2PYO - chains J and C of the 10 polymer chains in the assembly; structure by X-ray diffraction, 2.43 A resolution.

[Chain J]
Molecule: 147-nt DNA strand
From: Homo sapiens
Sequence (147 nucleotides; each row starts with the number of its first residue; numbers below 1 keep their minus sign (DA-73 is residue -73)):
   -73 ATCAATATCC ACCTGCAGAT ACTACCAAAA GTGTATTTGG AAACTGCTCC ATCAAAAGGC
   -13 ATGTTCAGCT GGATTCCAGC TGAACATGCC TTTTGATGGA GCAGTTTCCA AATACACTTT
    47 TGGTAGTATC TGCAGGTGGA TATTGAT
Ion coordination: Mn2+ near DG-34 (its only coordinating residue here)

[Chain C]
Name: Histone H2A
From: Drosophila melanogaster
UniProt: P84051 (H2A_DROME); residues 1-120 here correspond to UniProt positions 2-121 (UniProt number = residue number + 1)
Amino-acid sequence (120 residues; each row starts with the number of its first residue):
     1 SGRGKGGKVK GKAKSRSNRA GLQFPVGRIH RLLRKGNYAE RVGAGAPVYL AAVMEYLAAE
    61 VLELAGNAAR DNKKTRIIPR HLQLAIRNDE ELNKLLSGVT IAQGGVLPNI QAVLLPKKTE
Not modelled in the structure: 1-12
Curated features (UniProtKB/Swiss-Prot):
  - modified residue: Ser1 (N-acetylserine), Lys35 (N6-succinyllysine), Gln103 (N5-methylglutamine), Thr119 (Phosphothreonine)
  - cross-link: Lys118 (Glycyl lysine isopeptide (Lys-Gly) (interchain with G-Cter in ubiquitin))

[How chain J and chain C interact]
Residue-residue contacts - 14 pairs, chain J then chain C:
  DA38(J) - Arg41(C)  hydrogen bond to the sugar
  DA38(J) - Gly43(C)  phosphate contact
  DA38(J) - Ala44(C)  hydrogen bond to the phosphate
  DT39(J) - Arg34(C)  salt bridge to the phosphate
  DT39(J) - Arg41(C)  phosphate contact
  DT39(J) - Val42(C)  hydrogen bond to the phosphate
  DG48(J) - Arg28(C)  hydrogen bond to the phosphate
  DG49(J) - Arg28(C)  salt bridge to the phosphate
  DG58(J) - Thr75(C)  sugar contact
  DG58(J) - Arg76(C)  hydrogen bond to the sugar
  DC59(J) - Lys74(C)  phosphate contact
  DC59(J) - Thr75(C)  hydrogen bond to the phosphate
  DC59(J) - Arg76(C)  hydrogen bond to the phosphate
  DA60(J) - Lys74(C)  salt bridge to the phosphate
Also at the interface, not in a pair above, chain C (11 interface residues in all): Glu40, Lys73

[In short]
The interface between chain J and chain C involves 7 residues on one side and 11 on the other; the contacts
include 7 hydrogen bonds and 3 salt bridges. Polar contacts include DA38(J)-Arg41(C), DG58(J)-Arg76(C) and
DA38(J)-Ala44(C).
Here chain J is a 147-nt DNA strand (Homo sapiens) and chain C is Histone H2A (Drosophila melanogaster). Entry
2PYO (Drosophila nucleosome core) was determined by X-ray diffraction.
